Entry 4B7E (X-ray diffraction, 2.50 A resolution); this record covers chains A and B.

Chain A:
Name: Hypoxia-inducible factor 1-alpha inhibitor
Organism: Homo sapiens
Notes: EC 1.14.11.16, 1.14.11.30
UniProtKB: Q9NWT6 (HIF1N_HUMAN); residue numbers follow UniProt; this construct covers 1-349
Amino-acid sequence (349 residues; numbered 1 to 349; the number before each row is that of its first residue):
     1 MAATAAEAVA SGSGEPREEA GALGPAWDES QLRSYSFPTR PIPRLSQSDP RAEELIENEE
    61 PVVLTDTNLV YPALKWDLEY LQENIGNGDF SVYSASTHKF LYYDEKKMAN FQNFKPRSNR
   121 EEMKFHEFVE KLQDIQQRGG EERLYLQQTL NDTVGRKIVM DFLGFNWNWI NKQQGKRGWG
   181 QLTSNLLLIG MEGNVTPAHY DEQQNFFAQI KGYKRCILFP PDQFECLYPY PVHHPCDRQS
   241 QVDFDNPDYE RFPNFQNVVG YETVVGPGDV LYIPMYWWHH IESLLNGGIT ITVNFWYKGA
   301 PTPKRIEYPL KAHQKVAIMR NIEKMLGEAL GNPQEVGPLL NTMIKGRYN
Bound ions: Zn2+: His199, Asp201, His279 (together with N-oxalylglycine)
Residues lining bound ligands: N-oxalylglycine (OGA): Tyr145, Leu188, Thr196, His199, Asp201, Asn205, Phe207, Lys214, His279, Ile281, Asn294, Trp296
Swiss-Prot annotation at these positions:
  - binding site (2-oxoglutarate): Tyr145, Thr196, Asn205, Lys214, Asn294
  - binding site (substrate): Asp152, Gln181 to Thr183, Asp201 to Gln203, Arg238, Gln239, Ala300, Asn321
  - binding site (Fe cation): His199, Asp201, His279
  - site: Leu340 (Important for dimer formation)
  - modified residue: Ala2 (N-acetylalanine)
  - mutagenesis: His199 (H199A: Prevents suppression of HIF CAD activity. Strongly stimulates 2-oxoglutarate turnover. No stimulation of 2-oxoglutarate turnover; when associated with R-340), Asp201 (D201A: Prevents suppression of HIF CAD activity; D201E: Loss of HIF1A Asn hydroxylation activity. Slightly stimulates 2-oxoglutarate turnover; D201G: No impact on HIF1A Asn hydroxylation activity ...), Gln239 (Q239H: No effect on Asp hydroxylation ability), Trp296 (W296R: Loss of HIF1A Asn hydroxylation activity and slight stimulation of 2-oxoglutarate turnover; when associated with G-201), Leu340 (L340R: Impairs dimer formation, leading to loss of HIF1A Asn hydroxylation activity. No stimulation of 2-oxoglutarate turnover; when associated with A-201), Ile344 (I344R: No effect on dimer formation and HIF1A Asn hydroxylation activity)

Chain B:
Name: Consensus ankyrin repeat domain-leu
Amino-acid sequence (17 residues; numbered 3 to 19; the number before each row is that of its first residue):
     3 EVVKLLLEHG ADVLAQD

Interface between chain A and chain B:
Contacting residue pairs (42; chain A residue first):
  Tyr93(A) - Gln18(B)  hydrogen bond
  Tyr102(A) - Leu16(B)  hydrophobic
  Tyr102(A) - Ala17(B)  hydrogen bond (side chain-backbone)
  Tyr102(A) - Gln18(B)  hydrogen bond (side chain-backbone)
  Tyr103(A) - Gln18(B)  hydrogen bond (backbone-side chain)
  Asp104(A) - Gln18(B)
  Glu105(A) - Gln18(B)  hydrogen bond (backbone-side chain)
  Lys106(A) - Asp19(B)  salt bridge
  Thr196(A) - Leu16(B)
  His199(A) - Leu16(B)
  Asp201(A) - Asp14(B)
  Asp201(A) - Val15(B)
  Asp201(A) - Leu16(B)  hydrogen bond (side chain-backbone)
  Glu202(A) - His11(B)
  Glu202(A) - Gly12(B)  hydrogen bond (side chain-backbone)
  Glu202(A) - Ala13(B)  hydrogen bond (side chain-backbone)
  Glu202(A) - Asp14(B)  hydrogen bond (backbone-backbone)
  Gln203(A) - Ala13(B)  hydrogen bond (side chain-backbone)
  Gln203(A) - Val15(B)
  Arg238(A) - Asp14(B)
  Arg238(A) - Val15(B)  hydrogen bond (side chain-backbone)
  Gln239(A) - Leu16(B)
  Tyr276(A) - His11(B)
  Trp296(A) - Val15(B)  hydrophobic
  Trp296(A) - Leu16(B)
  Lys298(A) - Ala13(B)
  Ala300(A) - His11(B)
  Thr302(A) - Leu9(B)
  Pro303(A) - Lys6(B)
  Lys304(A) - Lys6(B)  hydrogen bond (backbone-side chain)
  Ile306(A) - Lys6(B)
  Ile306(A) - Leu9(B)  hydrophobic
  Tyr308(A) - Val5(B)
  Gln314(A) - Leu9(B)
  Ala317(A) - Leu8(B)
  Ala317(A) - Leu9(B)
  Ile318(A) - Leu8(B)
  Asn321(A) - Leu7(B)  hydrogen bond (side chain-backbone)
  Asn321(A) - Leu8(B)  hydrogen bond (side chain-backbone)
  Asn321(A) - Leu9(B)
  Asn321(A) - Glu10(B)  hydrogen bond (side chain-backbone)
  Met325(A) - Leu8(B)  hydrophobic
Interface residues without a listed pair, chain A (32 interface residues in all): Arg120, Gln147, Leu186, Gly299, Ile322

Summary:
32 residues of chain A face 15 of chain B across their interface, with 15 hydrogen bonds and 1 salt bridge.
Among the polar pairs are Lys106(A)-Asp19(B), Tyr93(A)-Gln18(B) and Tyr102(A)-Ala17(B). Bound to chain A:
N-oxalylglycine.
Chain A is Hypoxia-inducible factor 1-alpha inhibitor (Homo sapiens) and chain B is Consensus ankyrin repeat
domain-leu; the structure, Factor inhibiting hif-1 alpha in complex with consensus ankyrin repeat domain-leu
peptide (20-mer), was determined by X-ray diffraction, deposited together with 4B7K.
